PDB entry 4KP8 | X-ray diffraction, 1.80 A resolution | chains A and B

[Chain A (and B)]
Name: Carbonic anhydrase 12
Source organism: Homo sapiens
Notes: EC 4.2.1.1; fragment: Catalytic domain; chain B of this document is another copy of the same molecule, construct and numbering; everything in this record applies to it too
UniProt: O43570 (CAH12_HUMAN); residues 2-263 here correspond to UniProt positions 30-291 (UniProt number = residue number + 28)
Sequence (263 residues; row label = number of the first residue in the row):
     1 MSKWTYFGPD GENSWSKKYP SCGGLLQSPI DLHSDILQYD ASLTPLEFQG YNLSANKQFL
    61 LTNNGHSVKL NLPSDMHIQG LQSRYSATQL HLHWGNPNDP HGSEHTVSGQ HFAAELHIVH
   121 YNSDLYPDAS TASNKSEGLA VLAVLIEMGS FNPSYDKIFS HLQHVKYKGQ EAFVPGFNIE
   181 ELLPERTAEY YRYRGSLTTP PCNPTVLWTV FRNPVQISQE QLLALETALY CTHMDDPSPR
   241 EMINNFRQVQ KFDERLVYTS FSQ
Unresolved in the structure: 1-2 (chain B: 1-3, 263)
Differences from the reference sequence: expression tag (1)
Disulfides: C22-C202
Metal / ion sites: Zn2+: H91, H93, H117 (together with E1G)
Ligand contacts: E1G: Q89, H91, H93, E104, H117, V119, A129, S133, L139, V141, S196, L197, T198, T199, P201, W208
Swiss-Prot annotation at these positions:
  - active site: H66 (Proton donor/acceptor)
  - binding site (Zn(2+)): H91, H93, H117
  - binding site (substrate): T198, T199
  - glycosylation (N-linked (GlcNAc...) asparagine): N52, N134

[Interface between chain A and chain B]
Residue-residue contacts (49; chain A residue first):
  E12(A) - K251(B)  salt bridge
  N13(A) - N13(B)
  N13(A) - S16(B)  hydrogen bond (backbone-side chain)
  N13(A) - C22(B)  hydrogen bond (side chain-backbone)
  N13(A) - G23(B)
  N13(A) - R247(B)
  N13(A) - Q250(B)  hydrogen bond
  S14(A) - S16(B)
  S16(A) - N13(B)  hydrogen bond (side chain-backbone)
  S16(A) - S14(B)
  S16(A) - K17(B)
  K17(A) - S16(B)
  K17(A) - K17(B)
  C22(A) - N13(B)  hydrogen bond (backbone-side chain)
  G23(A) - G8(B)
  G23(A) - S14(B)
  H33(A) - D99(B)  salt bridge
  D35(A) - N98(B)
  D35(A) - D99(B)
  D35(A) - P100(B)
  D35(A) - H101(B)  salt bridge
  I36(A) - D99(B)
  N96(A) - D253(B)
  N98(A) - D35(B)
  D99(A) - H33(B)  salt bridge
  D99(A) - D35(B)
  D99(A) - I36(B)
  P100(A) - D35(B)
  H101(A) - D35(B)  salt bridge
  S108(A) - Q110(B)  hydrogen bond (backbone-side chain)
  G109(A) - G109(B)
  N244(A) - K251(B)
  N244(A) - D253(B)  hydrogen bond
  F246(A) - K251(B)  hydrogen bond (backbone-side chain)
  R247(A) - N13(B)
  R247(A) - K251(B)
  Q248(A) - V249(B)  hydrogen bond (side chain-backbone)
  Q248(A) - Q250(B)
  Q248(A) - K251(B)  hydrogen bond
  V249(A) - Q248(B)  hydrogen bond (backbone-side chain)
  Q250(A) - N13(B)  hydrogen bond
  Q250(A) - Q248(B)
  K251(A) - E12(B)  salt bridge
  K251(A) - N244(B)
  K251(A) - F246(B)  hydrogen bond (side chain-backbone)
  K251(A) - R247(B)
  K251(A) - Q248(B)  hydrogen bond
  D253(A) - N244(B)
  E254(A) - N98(B)  hydrogen bond
Other interface residues (no listed pair), chain A (29 interface residues in all): G8, P9, I243
Other interface residues (no listed pair), chain B (28 interface residues in all): P9, N96, E254

[In short]
Chain A and chain B form an interface of 29 and 28 residues respectively, with 15 hydrogen bonds and 6 salt
bridges. Polar contacts include E12(A)-K251(B), H33(A)-D99(B) and D35(A)-H101(B). Chain A binds E1G.
Chain A and chain B are both Carbonic anhydrase 12 (Homo sapiens); the structure, Crystal structure of
catalytic domain of human carbonic anhydrase isozyme XII with
3-[(Pyrimidin-2-ylsulfanyl)acetyl]benzenesulfonamide, was determined by X-ray diffraction together with 4KNI,
4KNJ, 4KNM, 4KNN and 4KP5 from the same study.
